Entry 1FUB (powder diffraction); this record covers chains A and B of the 4 polymer chains in the assembly.

[Chain A]
Protein: Insulin, a chain
Notes: fragment: a chain of t3r3 variant
UniProtKB: P01308 (INS_HUMAN); residues 1-21 here correspond to UniProt positions 90-110 (UniProt number = residue number + 89)
Amino-acid sequence (21 residues; each row starts with the number of its first residue):
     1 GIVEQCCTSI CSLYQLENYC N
Disulfide bonds: Cys6-Cys11

[Chain B]
Protein: Insulin, B chain
Notes: fragment: b chain of t3r3 variant
UniProtKB: P01308 (INS_HUMAN); residues 1-30 here correspond to UniProt positions 25-54 (UniProt number = residue number + 24)
Amino-acid sequence (30 residues; each row starts with the number of its first residue):
     1 FVNQHLCGSH LVEALYLVCG ERGFFYTPKT
Metal / ion sites: Zn2+: His10 (together with chloride ion)

[Chain A / chain B interface]
Pairs across the interface (34; chain A residue first):
  Gly1(A) - Thr30(B)
  Ile2(A) - Thr27(B)
  Val3(A) - Thr30(B)
  Cys6(A) - Gln4(B)
  Cys6(A) - His5(B)
  Cys6(A) - Leu6(B)
  Cys7(A) - His5(B)
  Cys7(A) - Leu6(B)
  Cys7(A) - Cys7(B)  disulfide
  Thr8(A) - His5(B)
  Ser9(A) - His5(B)
  Ile10(A) - Asn3(B)
  Ile10(A) - Gln4(B)
  Ile10(A) - His5(B)
  Cys11(A) - Phe1(B)
  Cys11(A) - Val2(B)
  Cys11(A) - Asn3(B)
  Cys11(A) - Gln4(B)
  Cys11(A) - Leu6(B)
  Ser12(A) - Asn3(B)
  Leu13(A) - Phe1(B)
  Leu16(A) - Leu6(B)
  Glu17(A) - Arg22(B)
  Asn18(A) - Phe25(B)
  Tyr19(A) - Phe24(B)
  Tyr19(A) - Phe25(B)
  Cys20(A) - Cys19(B)  disulfide
  Cys20(A) - Arg22(B)
  Cys20(A) - Gly23(B)
  Cys20(A) - Phe25(B)
  Asn21(A) - Arg22(B)
  Asn21(A) - Gly23(B)
  Asn21(A) - Phe24(B)
  Asn21(A) - Phe25(B)
Interface residues without a listed pair, chain B (17 interface residues in all): Leu11, Leu15, Val18
Inter-chain disulfides: Cys7(A)-Cys7(B), Cys20(A)-Cys19(B)

[Overview]
The chain A/chain B interface involves 17 residues from each chain; the contacts include 2 disulfide bonds.
Chain A is Insulin, a chain and chain B is Insulin, B chain; the structure, First protein structure, was
determined by powder diffraction together with 1FU2 from the same study.
